PDB entry 5CBA | X-ray diffraction, 2.50 A resolution | chains B and E of the 3 polymer chains in the assembly

Chain B:
Protein: 3b4 light chain
Source organism: Homo sapiens
UniProtKB: P04209 (LV211_HUMAN); the construct lacks a stretch of the UniProt sequence and is renumbered around it, so the offset changes along the chain: 1-9 = UniProt 1-9; 11-27 = UniProt 10-26; 28-90 = UniProt 30-92
Amino-acid sequence (117 residues; each row starts with the number of its first residue; note: 1 number in that range is skipped by the numbering (no residue carries it; nothing is unmodelled there); a row labelled like 27A-27C holds insertion residues (27A, then the next letters in order)):
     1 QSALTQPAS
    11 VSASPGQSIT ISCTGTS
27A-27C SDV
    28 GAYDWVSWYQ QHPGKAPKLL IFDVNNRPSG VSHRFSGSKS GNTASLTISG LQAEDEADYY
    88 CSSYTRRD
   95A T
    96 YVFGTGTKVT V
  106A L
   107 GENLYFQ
Not modelled in the structure: 109-113
Disulfide bonds: Cys23-Cys88
Construct notes: conflict Ala13 (Gly12 in P04209), Ser27 (Thr26 in P04209), Ala29 (Gly31 in P04209), Trp32 (Phe34 in P04209), Phe49 (Tyr51 in P04209), Asn53 (Ser55 in P04209), Val58 (Ile60 in P04209), His60 (Asn62 in P04209)
Reported in the primary citation:
  - contacts within the chain: Ser89-Phe98 (hydrophobic contact)
  - mutagenesis - S89A, R93L: increased stability
  - mutagenesis - S89A, R94L: unchanged binding to C-X-C motif chemokine 13 (chain E)
  - mutagenesis - Y91A (0.0034 s-1), R93L (0.0053 s-1): increased binding to C-X-C motif chemokine 13 (chain E)
  - mutagenesis - Y91A, R94L: unchanged stability

Chain E:
Protein: C-X-C motif chemokine 13
Source organism: Homo sapiens
UniProtKB: O43927 (CXL13_HUMAN); residues -1 to 85 here correspond to UniProt positions 23-109 (UniProt number = residue number + 24)
Amino-acid sequence (88 residues; row label = number of the first residue in the row; numbers below 1 keep their minus sign (Met-2 is residue -2)):
    -2 MVLEVYYTSL RCRCVQESSV FIPRRFIDRI QILPRGNGCP RKEIIVWKKN KSIVCVDPQA
    58 EWIQRMMEVL RKRSSSTLPV PVFKRKIP
Not modelled in the structure: -2 to 7, 69-85
Disulfide bonds: Cys9-Cys36, Cys11-Cys52
Construct notes: initiating methionine (-2)

Chain B / chain E interface:
Contacting residue pairs (5):
  Tyr30(B) - Asp25(E)  hydrogen bond
  Tyr30(B) - Lys46(E)
  Tyr30(B) - Lys48(E)  hydrogen bond
  Trp32(B) - Lys46(E)
  Asp95(B) - Arg22(E)
Also at the interface, not in a pair above, chain B (4 interface residues in all): Tyr91
From the paper, about this interface:
  - epitope / paratope residues, chain B: Tyr91(B)

Summary:
Chain B and chain E each contribute 4 residues to their interface, with 2 hydrogen bonds. Among the polar
pairs are Tyr30(B)-Asp25(E) and Tyr30(B)-Lys48(E). The paper reports that S89A and R93L of chain B increase
stability; the epitope/paratope residue Tyr91(B); 4 substitutions were tested in all.
Here chain B is 3b4 light chain and chain E is C-X-C motif chemokine 13, both from Homo sapiens. Entry 5CBA
(3B4 in complex with CXCL13 - 3B4-CXCL13) was determined by X-ray diffraction, deposited together with 5CBE.
